Entry 1KXN (X-ray diffraction, 1.80 A resolution); this record covers chain A.

# Chain A
Molecule: cytochrome c peroxidase
From: Saccharomyces cerevisiae
Notes: EC 1.11.1.5; fragment: residues 72-362, numbered 4-292
Reference sequence: P00431 (CCPR_YEAST); aligned to UniProt positions 72-360 over residues 4-292 (the alignment contains insertions or deletions, so no single offset holds)
Chain sequence (289 residues; numbered 4 to 292; the number before each row is that of its first residue):
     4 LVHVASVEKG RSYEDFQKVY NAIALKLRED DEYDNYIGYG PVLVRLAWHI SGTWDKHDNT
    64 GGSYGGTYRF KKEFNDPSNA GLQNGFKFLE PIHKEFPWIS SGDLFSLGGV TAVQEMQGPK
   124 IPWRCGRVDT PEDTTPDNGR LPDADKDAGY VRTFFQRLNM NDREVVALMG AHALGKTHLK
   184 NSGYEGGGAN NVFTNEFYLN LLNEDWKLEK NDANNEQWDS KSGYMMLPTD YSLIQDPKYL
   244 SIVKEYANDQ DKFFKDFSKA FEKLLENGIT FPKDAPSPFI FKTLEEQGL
Differences from the reference sequence: engineered mutation Gly190 (Pro258 in P00431)
Metal / ion sites: heme Fe near His175 (its only coordinating residue here)
Residues lining bound ligands: heme (HEM): Asp37, Pro44, Val45, Val47, Arg48, Trp51, Pro145, Asp146, Ala147, Val154, Phe158, Leu171, Met172, Ala174, His175, Leu177, Gly178, Lys179, Thr180, His181, Asn184, Ser185, Tyr187, Leu230, Thr232, Phe260, Phe264
From the paper describing this entry:
  - contacts within the chain: Lys179-Glu188 (hydrogen bond)

# Overview
Ligands of chain A: heme. From the paper: contacts within the chain involving Lys179 and Glu188.
Chain A is cytochrome c peroxidase (Saccharomyces cerevisiae); the structure, Crystal Structure of Cytochrome
c Peroxidase with a Proposed Electron Transfer Pathway Excised to Form a ..., was determined by X-ray
diffraction together with 1KXM from the same study.
